Entry 9O52 (electron microscopy, 3.18 A resolution); this record covers chains D and F of the 9 polymer chains in the assembly.

== Chain D ==
Protein: Intermediate conductance calcium-activated potassium channel protein 4, Small conductance calcium-activated potassium channel protein 2 chimera
Source organism: Homo sapiens
Notes: fragment: SK4 residues 1-15 + SK2 residues 124-412 + SK4 residues 306-428
UniProt: chimeric construct of O15554, Q9H2S1: residues 110-123 from O15554 (KCNN4_HUMAN) positions 1-14 (UniProt number = residue number - 109); residues 124-412 from Q9H2S1 positions 124-412 (same numbers); residues 413-535 from O15554 (KCNN4_HUMAN) positions 305-427 (UniProt number = residue number - 108)
Amino-acid sequence (435 residues; numbered 110 to 544; the number before each row is that of its first residue):
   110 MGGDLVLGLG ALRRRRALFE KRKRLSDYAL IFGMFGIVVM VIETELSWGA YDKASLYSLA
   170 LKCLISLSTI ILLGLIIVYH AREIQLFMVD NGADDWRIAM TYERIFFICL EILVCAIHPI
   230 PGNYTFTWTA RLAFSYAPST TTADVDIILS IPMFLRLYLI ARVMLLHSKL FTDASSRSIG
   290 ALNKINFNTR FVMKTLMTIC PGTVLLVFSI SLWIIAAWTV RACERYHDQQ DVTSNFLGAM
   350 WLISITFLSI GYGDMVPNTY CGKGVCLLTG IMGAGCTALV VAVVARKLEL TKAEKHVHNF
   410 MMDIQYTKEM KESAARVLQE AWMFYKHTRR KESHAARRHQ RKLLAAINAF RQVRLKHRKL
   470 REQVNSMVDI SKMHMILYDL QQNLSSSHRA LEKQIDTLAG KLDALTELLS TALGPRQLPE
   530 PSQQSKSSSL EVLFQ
Not modelled in the structure: 110-117, 491-544
Disulfide bonds: Cys332-Cys370
Sequence notes: expression tag (536-544)
Ion coordination: K+ site 1: Ser358, Ile359 (shared with 2 residues of chain A; 2 residues of chain B; 2 residues of chain C); K+ site 2: Ser358 (shared with 1 residue of chain A; 1 residue of chain B; 1 residue of chain C); K+ site 3: Ile359, Gly360 (shared with 2 residues of chain A; 2 residues of chain B; 2 residues of chain C); K+ site 4: Gly360, Tyr361 (shared with 2 residues of chain A; 2 residues of chain B; 2 residues of chain C)
From the paper describing this entry:
  - mutagenesis - F243A (Kd 3 uM): abolished binding to Apamin

== Chain F ==
Protein: Calmodulin-1
Source organism: Homo sapiens
UniProt: P0DP23 (CALM1_HUMAN); residue numbers follow UniProt; this construct covers 1-149
Amino-acid sequence (149 residues; each row starts with the number of its first residue):
     1 MADQLTEEQI AEFKEAFSLF DKDGDGTITT KELGTVMRSL GQNPTEAELQ DMINEVDADG
    61 NGTIDFPEFL TMMARKMKDT DSEEEIREAF RVFDKDGNGY ISAAELRHVM TNLGEKLTDE
   121 EVDEMIREAD IDGDGQVNYE EFVQMMTAK
Not modelled in the structure: 1-3, 113-118, 148-149
Ion coordination: Ca2+ site 1: Asp21, Asp23, Asp25, Thr27, Glu32; Ca2+ site 2: Asp57, Asp59, Asn61, Thr63, Glu68; Ca2+ site 3: Asp94, Asp96, Asn98, Tyr100, Glu105; Ca2+ site 4: Asp130, Asp132, Asp134, Gln136, Glu141

== How chain D and chain F interact ==
Pairs across the interface (35; chain D residue first):
  Leu118(D) with Leu5(F); Leu70(F), hydrophobic
  Leu121(D) with Leu5(F), hydrophobic; Gln9(F); Phe13(F), hydrophobic; Ala74(F), hydrophobic; Met77(F), hydrophobic
  Arg122(D) with Gln4(F), hydrogen bond (side chain-backbone); Thr6(F)
  Arg124(D) with Met77(F), hydrogen bond (side chain-backbone)
  Arg125(D) with Gln9(F); Glu12(F), salt bridge; Phe13(F)
  Asp199(D) with Lys78(F), hydrogen bond (backbone-side chain)
  Thr281(D) with Glu12(F); Met77(F)
  Asp282(D) with Glu12(F)
  Ala283(D) with Glu12(F); Phe13(F), hydrophobic; Ala16(F)
  Ser284(D) with Ala16(F); Leu19(F)
  Arg286(D) with Met77(F), hydrogen bond (side chain-backbone)
  Ser287(D) with Phe20(F); Met73(F)
  Ile288(D) with Phe20(F), hydrophobic; Leu40(F), hydrophobic
  Leu291(D) with Phe20(F), hydrophobic; Met37(F), hydrophobic; Leu40(F), hydrophobic; Gln42(F), hydrogen bond (backbone-side chain)
  Asn292(D) with Leu40(F), hydrogen bond (side chain-backbone)
  Lys293(D) with Lys76(F); Glu84(F), salt bridge
  Asn295(D) with Asp79(F)
Other interface residues (no listed pair), chain F (24 interface residues in all): Glu15, Leu33, Val36, Thr71

== Overview ==
Chain D and chain F form an interface of 17 and 24 residues respectively, with 6 hydrogen bonds and 2 salt
bridges. Polar contacts include Arg125(D)-Glu12(F), Lys293(D)-Glu84(F) and Arg122(D)-Gln4(F). Ser358(D) and
Ile359(D) form the K+ site 1. Ile359(D) and Gly360(D) coordinate K+ site 3. The paper reports that F243A of
chain D abolishes binding to Apamin.
Here chain D is Intermediate conductance calcium-activated potassium channel protein 4, Small conductance
calcium-activated potassium channel protein 2 chimera and chain F is Calmodulin-1, both from Homo sapiens.
Entry 9O52 (Cryo-EM structure of the human SK2-4 chimera/calmodulin channel complex bound to the bee toxin
apamin) was determined by electron microscopy (same publication as 9O48, 9O51, 9O53 and 9O5O).
